PDB entry 2LXP | solution NMR | chains A and C of the 3 polymer chains in the assembly

[Chain A]
Molecule: Ubiquitin-conjugating enzyme E2 G2
From: Homo sapiens
Notes: EC 6.3.2.19
UniProtKB: P60604 (UB2G2_HUMAN); residue numbers follow UniProt; this construct covers 2-165
Chain sequence (164 residues; each row starts with the number of its first residue):
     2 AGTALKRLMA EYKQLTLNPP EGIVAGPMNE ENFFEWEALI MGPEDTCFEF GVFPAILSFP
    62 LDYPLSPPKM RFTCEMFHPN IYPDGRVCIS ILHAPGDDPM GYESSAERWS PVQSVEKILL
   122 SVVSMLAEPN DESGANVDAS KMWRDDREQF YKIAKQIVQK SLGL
Disordered / not traced: 98-105
Swiss-Prot annotation at these positions:
  - active site: Cys89 (Glycyl thioester intermediate)
  - modified residue: Ala2 (N-acetylalanine)
What the authors report for this chain:
  - catalytic residues: Cys89 (citing earlier work)
  - mutagenesis - K7D: unchanged catalytic activity
  - mutagenesis - E108A, E108R, V113T: decreased catalytic activity
  - conformationally variable residues (side-chain flip): Glu108

[Chain C]
Molecule: E3 ubiquitin-protein ligase AMFR
From: Homo sapiens
Notes: EC 6.3.2.-
UniProtKB: Q9UKV5 (AMFR2_HUMAN); numbering as in UniProt (aligned over 327-384)
Chain sequence (58 residues; numbered 327 to 384; the number before each row is that of its first residue):
   327 AVATPEELAV NNDDCAICWD SMQAARKLPC GHLFHNSCLR SWLEQDTSCP TCRMSLNI
Swiss-Prot annotation at these positions:
  - zinc finger: Cys341 to Arg379 (RING-type)
Bound ions: Zn2+ site 1: Cys341, Cys344, His361, Cys364; Zn2+ site 2: Cys356, His358, Cys375, Cys378
What the authors report for this chain:
  - mutagenesis - D346K: unchanged catalytic activity
  - mutagenesis - W345A (Kd of 47 nM): increased binding to E3 ubiquitin-protein ligase AMFR

[Interface between chain A and chain C]
Contacting residue pairs - 21 pairs, chain A then chain C:
  Thr4(A) - Cys344(C)
  Lys7(A) - Asp346(C)
  Arg8(A) - Ala342(C)
  Arg8(A) - Trp345(C)
  Asp63(A) - Gln371(C)
  Pro65(A) - Ile343(C)
  Leu66(A) - Gln371(C)
  Pro96(A) - Gln371(C)
  Pro96(A) - Asp372(C)
  Gly97(A) - Gln371(C)
  Ala107(A) - Arg379(C)
  Glu108(A) - Arg379(C)
  Arg109(A) - Arg379(C)
  Trp110(A) - Trp368(C)
  Ser111(A) - Pro376(C)
  Pro112(A) - Ala342(C)
  Pro112(A) - Ile343(C)
  Pro112(A) - Trp368(C)
  Val113(A) - Ala342(C)
  Val113(A) - Pro376(C)
  Gln114(A) - Arg379(C)
Other interface residues (no listed pair), chain A (18 interface residues in all): Ala11, Ser67
Other interface residues (no listed pair), chain C (11 interface residues in all): Thr377
From the paper, about this interface:
  - hot spots on chain A (mutagenesis) - V113T: decreased binding to E3 ubiquitin-protein ligase AMFR (chain C)
  - interface residues, chain C: Ile343(C), Trp345(C), Asp346(C), Trp368(C), Gln371(C), Arg379(C)

[Summary]
The interface between chain A and chain C involves 18 residues on one side and 11 on the other. Curated
annotation (UniProt) lists active-site residue Cys89(A) on chain A. The paper reports the catalytic residue
Cys89(A); E108A, E108R and V113T of chain A reduce catalytic activity; 6 substitutions were tested in all.
Chain A is Ubiquitin-conjugating enzyme E2 G2 and chain C is E3 ubiquitin-protein ligase AMFR, both from Homo
sapiens; the structure, NMR structure of two domains in ubiquitin ligase gp78, RING and G2BR, bound to its
conjugating ..., was determined by solution NMR, deposited together with 4LAD.
